1S52 - chain A; structure by X-ray diffraction, 2.30 A resolution.

== Chain A ==
Molecule: bacteriorhodopsin
Organism: Halobacterium salinarum
UniProt: P02945 (BACR_HALN1); residues 5-231 here correspond to UniProt positions 18-244 (UniProt number = residue number + 13)
Sequence (227 residues; numbered 5 to 231; the number before each row is that of its first residue):
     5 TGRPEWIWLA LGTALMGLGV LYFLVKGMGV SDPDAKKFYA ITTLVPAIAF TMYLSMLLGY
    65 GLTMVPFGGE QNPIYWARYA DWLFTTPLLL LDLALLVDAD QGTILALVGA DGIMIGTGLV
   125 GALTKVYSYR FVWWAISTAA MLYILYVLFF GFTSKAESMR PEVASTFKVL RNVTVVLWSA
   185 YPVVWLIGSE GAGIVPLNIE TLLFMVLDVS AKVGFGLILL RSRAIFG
Construct notes: engineered mutation V24 (Thr37 in P02945)
Curated features (UniProtKB/Swiss-Prot):
  - site: D85 (Primary proton acceptor)
  - modified residue: K216 (N6-(retinylidene)lysine)
Covalently attached groups: retinal (RET) linked to K216
Residues lining bound ligands: retinal (RET): Y83, W86, T89, T90, L93, M118, I119, G122, W138, S141, T142, M145, W182, Y185, P186, W189, D212, A215

== Overview ==
Covalently linked retinal: at K216.
Chain A is bacteriorhodopsin (Halobacterium salinarum); the structure, Thr24Val Bacteriorhodopsin, was
determined by X-ray diffraction, deposited together with 1S51, 1S53 and 1S54.
